PDB entry 1DJB | X-ray diffraction, 2.10 A resolution | chain A

# Chain A
Molecule: Beta-lactamase
Source organism: Staphylococcus aureus
Notes: EC 3.5.2.6
UniProt: P00807 (BLAC_STAAU); the author numbering skips numbers that UniProt does not, so the offset changes along the chain: 31-57 = UniProt 25-51; 59-84 = UniProt 52-77; 87-290 = UniProt 78-281
Amino-acid sequence (257 residues; each row starts with the number of its first residue; note: 3 numbers in that range are skipped by the numbering (no residue carries them; nothing is unmodelled there)):
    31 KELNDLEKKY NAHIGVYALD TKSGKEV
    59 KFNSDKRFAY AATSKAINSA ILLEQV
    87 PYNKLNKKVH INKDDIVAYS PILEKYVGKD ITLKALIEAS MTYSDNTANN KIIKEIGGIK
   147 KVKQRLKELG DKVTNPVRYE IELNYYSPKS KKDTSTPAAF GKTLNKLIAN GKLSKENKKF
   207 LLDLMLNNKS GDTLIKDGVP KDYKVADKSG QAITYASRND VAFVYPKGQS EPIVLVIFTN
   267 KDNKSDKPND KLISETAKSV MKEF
Differences from the reference sequence: engineered mutation A70 (Ser63 in P00807)
Curated features (UniProtKB/Swiss-Prot):
  - binding site (substrate): K234 to G236

# Summary
Curated annotation (UniProt) lists 3 substrate-binding residues.
Chain A is Beta-lactamase (Staphylococcus aureus); the structure, Structure of beta-lactamase precursor, S70A
mutant, at 298K, was determined by X-ray diffraction (same publication as 1DJA and 1DJC).
